3U98 - chains H and I of the 3 polymer chains in the assembly; structure by X-ray diffraction, 1.45 A resolution.

Chain H:
Molecule: Thrombin Heavy Chain
Organism: Homo sapiens
Notes: EC 3.4.21.5
Reference sequence: P00734 (THRB_HUMAN); the construct lacks a stretch of the UniProt sequence and is renumbered around it, so the offset changes along the chain: 16-36 = UniProt 364-384; 37-60 = UniProt 386-409; 61-77 = UniProt 419-435; 78-97 = UniProt 437-456; 7 more segments
Sequence (259 residues; each row starts with the number of its first residue; note: 1 number in that range is skipped by the numbering (no residue carries it; nothing is unmodelled there); a row labelled like 60A-60I holds insertion residues (60A, then the next letters in order)):
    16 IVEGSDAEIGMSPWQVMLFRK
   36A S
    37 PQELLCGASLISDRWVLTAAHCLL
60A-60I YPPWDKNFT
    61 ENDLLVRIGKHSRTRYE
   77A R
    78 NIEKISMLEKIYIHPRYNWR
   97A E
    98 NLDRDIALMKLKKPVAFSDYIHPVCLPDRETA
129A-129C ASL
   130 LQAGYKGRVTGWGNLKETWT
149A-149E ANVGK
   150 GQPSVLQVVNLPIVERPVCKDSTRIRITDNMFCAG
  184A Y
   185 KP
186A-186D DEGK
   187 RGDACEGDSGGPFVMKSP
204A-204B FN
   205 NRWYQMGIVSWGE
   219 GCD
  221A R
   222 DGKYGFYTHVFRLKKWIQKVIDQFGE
Unresolved in the structure: 148-149, 149A-149E, 247
Disulfide bonds: Cys-42/Cys-58, Cys-168/Cys-182, Cys-191/Cys-220
Covalently attached groups: N-acetylglucosamine (NAG) linked to Asn-60G
Small-molecule neighbours: BJA ((2S)-1-[(2R)-2-(benzylsulfonylamino)-5-guanidino-pentanoyl]-N-[(4-carbamimidoylphenyl)methyl]pyrrolidine-2-carboxamide): His-57, Tyr-60A, Trp-60D, Leu-99, Glu-146, Ile-174, Asp-189, Ala-190, Cys-191, Glu-192, Ser-195, Val-213, Ser-214, Trp-215, Gly-216, Glu-217, Gly-219, Cys-220, Gly-226
Swiss-Prot annotation at these positions:
  - region: Ala-183 to Val-200 (High affinity receptor-binding region which is also known as the TP508 peptide)
  - active site (Charge relay system): His-57, Asp-102, Ser-195
  - glycosylation: Asn-60G (N-linked (GlcNAc...) (complex) asparagine)

Chain I:
Molecule: Hirudin variant-2
Notes: fragment: residues in UNP 60-72
Reference sequence: P09945 (HIRV2_HIRME); residues 53-65 here correspond to UniProt positions 60-72 (UniProt number = residue number + 7)
Sequence (13 residues; numbered 53 to 65; the number before each row is that of its first residue):
    53 NGDFEEIPEEYLQ
Unresolved in the structure: 53-54
Modified / non-standard residues: Tyr-63 (o-sulfo-l-tyrosine; TYS)
Swiss-Prot annotation at these positions:
  - region: Asp-55 to Gln-65 (Interaction with fibrinogen-binding exosite of thrombin)
  - modified residue: Tyr-63 (Sulfotyrosine)

Interface between chain H and chain I:
Residue-residue contacts (24):
  Phe-34(H) with Phe-56(I), hydrophobic
  Lys-36(H) with Gln-65(I)
  Gln-38(H) with Phe-56(I); Glu-58(I); Ile-59(I); Leu-64(I)
  Glu-39(H) with Phe-56(I)
  Leu-40(H) with Phe-56(I)
  Leu-65(H) with Ile-59(I), hydrophobic; Tyr-63(I)
  Arg-67(H) with Ile-59(I)
  Arg-73(H) with Asp-55(I), salt bridge; Phe-56(I)
  Thr-74(H) with Asp-55(I); Phe-56(I); Glu-57(I), hydrogen bond (backbone-backbone)
  Arg-75(H) with Glu-57(I)
  Tyr-76(H) with Glu-57(I), hydrogen bond (backbone-side chain); Pro-60(I); Tyr-63(I)
  Glu-80(H) with Tyr-63(I)
  Lys-81(H) with Tyr-63(I)
  Ile-82(H) with Ile-59(I), hydrophobic; Tyr-63(I)
Also at the interface, not in a pair above, chain H (16 interface residues in all): Met-32, Gln-151

In short:
16 residues of chain H and 9 residues of chain I are in contact; the contacts include 2 hydrogen bonds and 1
salt bridge. Polar pairs include Arg-73(H)/Asp-55(I), Tyr-76(H)/Glu-57(I) and Thr-74(H)/Glu-57(I). Ligands of
chain H: compound BJA. N-acetylglucosamine is covalently linked to Asn-60G(H).
Here chain H is Thrombin Heavy Chain (Homo sapiens) and chain I is Hirudin variant-2. Entry 3U98 (Human
Thrombin In Complex With MI001) was determined by X-ray diffraction.
